Entry 6JR0 (X-ray diffraction, 2.50 A resolution); this record covers chains H and I of the 10 polymer chains in the assembly.

[Chain H]
Name: Histone H2B type 1-J
Source organism: Homo sapiens
Reference sequence: P06899 (H2B1J_HUMAN); residues 0-125 here correspond to UniProt positions 1-126 (UniProt number = residue number + 1)
Chain sequence (129 residues; each row starts with the number of its first residue; numbers below 1 keep their minus sign (Gly-3 is residue -3)):
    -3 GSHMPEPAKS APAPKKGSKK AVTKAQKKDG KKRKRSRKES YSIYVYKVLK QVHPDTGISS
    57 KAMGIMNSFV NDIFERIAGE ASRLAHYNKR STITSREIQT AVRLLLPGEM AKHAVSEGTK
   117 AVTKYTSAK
Unresolved in the structure: -3 to 31, 125
Differences from the reference sequence: expression tag (-3 to -1); engineered mutation Mse106 (Leu107 in P06899)
Modified residues: Mse0, Mse106 (selenomethionine); Mse59, Mse62 (selenomethionine; parent Met)
Swiss-Prot annotation at these positions:
  - modified residue: Pro1 (N-acetylproline), Glu2 (ADP-ribosyl glutamic acid), Lys5 (N6-(2-hydroxyisobutyryl)lysine), Ser6 (ADP-ribosylserine), Lys11 (N6-(beta-hydroxybutyryl)lysine), Lys12 (N6-(2-hydroxyisobutyryl)lysine), Ser14 (Phosphoserine), Lys15 (N6-acetyllysine), Lys16 (N6-(beta-hydroxybutyryl)lysine), Lys20 (N6-(2-hydroxyisobutyryl)lysine), Lys23 (N6-(2-hydroxyisobutyryl)lysine), Lys24 (N6-(2-hydroxyisobutyryl)lysine), Lys34 (N6-(2-hydroxyisobutyryl)lysine), Glu35 (PolyADP-ribosyl glutamic acid), Ser36 (Phosphoserine), Lys43 (N6-(2-hydroxyisobutyryl)lysine), Lys46 (N6-(2-hydroxyisobutyryl)lysine), Lys57 (N6,N6-dimethyllysine), Arg79 (Dimethylated arginine), Lys85 (N6,N6,N6-trimethyllysine) and 6 more in UniProt
  - glycosylation: Ser112 (O-linked (GlcNAc) serine)
  - cross-link (Glycyl lysine isopeptide (Lys-Gly)): Lys5 (interchain with G-Cter in SUMO2), Lys20 (interchain with G-Cter in SUMO2), Lys34 (interchain with G-Cter in ubiquitin), Lys120 (interchain with G-Cter in ubiquitin)
Ion coordination: Mn2+: Val48 (shared with 1 residue of chain E)

[Chain I]
Molecule: 146-nt DNA strand
Source organism: Homo sapiens
Sequence (146 nucleotides; each row starts with the number of its first residue):
     1 ATCAATATCC ACCTGCAGAT TCTACCAAAA GTGTATTTGG AAACTGCTCC ATCAAAAGGC
    61 ATGTTCAGCT GAATTCAGCT GAACATGCCT TTTGATGGAG CAGTTTCCAA ATACACTTTT
   121 GGTAGAATCT GCAGGTGGAT ATTGAT
Ion coordination: Mn2+ site 1 near DG100 (its only coordinating residue here); Mn2+ site 2 near DG121 (its only coordinating residue here); Mn2+ site 3 near DG134 (its only coordinating residue here)

[Interface between chain H and chain I]
Residue-residue contacts (13; chain H residue first):
  Ser32(H) - DG103(I)  hydrogen bond to the phosphate
  Arg33(H) - DA27(I)  phosphate contact
  Arg33(H) - DA28(I)  salt bridge to the phosphate
  Glu35(H) - DA28(I)  sugar contact
  Tyr42(H) - DT20(I)  hydrogen bond to the phosphate
  Gly53(H) - DT20(I)  phosphate contact
  Ile54(H) - DA19(I)  phosphate contact
  Ile54(H) - DT20(I)  hydrogen bond to the phosphate
  Ser55(H) - DA19(I)  phosphate contact
  Ser56(H) - DA19(I)  hydrogen bond to the phosphate
  Arg86(H) - DG39(I)  salt bridge to the phosphate
  Ser87(H) - DT38(I)  hydrogen bond to the phosphate
  Thr88(H) - DG39(I)  phosphate contact
Interface residues without a listed pair, chain I (9 interface residues in all): DT21, DG40

[Summary]
11 residues of chain H and 9 residues of chain I are in contact, with 5 hydrogen bonds and 2 salt bridges.
Polar contacts include Ser32(H)-DG103(I), Tyr42(H)-DT20(I) and Ile54(H)-DT20(I).
Here chain H is Histone H2B type 1-J and chain I is a 146-nt DNA strand, both from Homo sapiens. Entry 6JR0
(Crystal structure of the human nucleosome phased with 12 selenium atoms) was determined by X-ray diffraction
(same publication as 6JR1).
